Entry 7N4K (X-ray diffraction, 1.85 A resolution); this record covers chains A and E of the 5 polymer chains in the assembly.

[Chain A]
Name: H-2 class I histocompatibility antigen, D-B alpha chain
Source organism: Mus musculus
UniProtKB: P01899 (HA11_MOUSE); residues 1-277 here correspond to UniProt positions 25-301 (UniProt number = residue number + 24)
Amino-acid sequence (277 residues; each row starts with the number of its first residue):
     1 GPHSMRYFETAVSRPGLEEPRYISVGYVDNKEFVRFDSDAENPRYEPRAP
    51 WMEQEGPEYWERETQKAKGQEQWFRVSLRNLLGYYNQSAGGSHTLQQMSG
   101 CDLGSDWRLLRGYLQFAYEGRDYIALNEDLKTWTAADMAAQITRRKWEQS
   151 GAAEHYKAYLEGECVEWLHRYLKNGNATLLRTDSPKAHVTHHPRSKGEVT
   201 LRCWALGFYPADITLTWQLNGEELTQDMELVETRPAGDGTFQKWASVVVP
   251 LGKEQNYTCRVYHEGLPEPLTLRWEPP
Unresolved in the structure: 177-180
Cystine bridges: Cys-101/Cys-164, Cys-203/Cys-259

[Chain E]
Name: Fusion protein of T cell receptor beta, variable 29 and Human nkt tcr beta chain
Source organism: Mus musculus
UniProtKB: chimeric construct of A0A0G2LB96, K7N5M4: residues 1-107 from A0A0G2LB96 (A0A0G2LB96_MOUSE) positions 20-113 (offset varies); residues 111-253 from K7N5M4 positions 107-249 (UniProt number = residue number - 4)
Amino-acid sequence (240 residues; each row starts with the number of its first residue; note: 13 numbers in that range are skipped by the numbering (no residue carries them; nothing is unmodelled there)):
     1 DMKVTQMPRYLIKRMGENVLLECGQDMSHET
    39 MYWYRQDPGLGLQLIYISYDVDS
    66 NSEGDIP
    74 KGYRVSRK
    83 KREHFSLILDSAKTNQTSVYFCASSFGREQYFGPGTRLTVLEDLKNVFPP
   133 EVAVFEPSEAEISHTQKATLVCLATGFYPDHVELSWWVNGKEVHSGVCTD
   183 PQPLKEQPALNDSRYALSSRLRVSATFWQNPRNHFRCQVQFYGLSENDEW
   233 TQDRAKPVTQIVSAEAWGRAD
Cystine bridges: Cys-23/Cys-104, Cys-154/Cys-219
Differences from the reference sequence: linker (108-110); conflict Leu-123 (Thr119 in K7N5M4)

[How chain A and chain E interact]
Contacting residue pairs - 15 pairs, chain A then chain E:
  Gln-72(A) with Tyr-57(E)
  Arg-75(A) with Ser-61(E)
  Val-76(A) with Glu-30(E); Asp-58(E); Arg-84(E)
  Arg-79(A) with Asp-58(E); Val-59(E); Arg-84(E)
  Asn-80(A) with Glu-30(E), hydrogen bond; Arg-84(E), hydrogen bond
  Lys-146(A) with Glu-30(E), salt bridge; Phe-108(E)
  Gln-149(A) with Arg-110(E), hydrogen bond (backbone-side chain)
  Ser-150(A) with Phe-108(E); Arg-110(E)
Interface residues without a listed pair, chain E (9 interface residues in all): Gly-109

[Summary]
Chain A and chain E form an interface of 8 and 9 residues respectively, with 3 hydrogen bonds and 1 salt
bridge. Polar pairs include Lys-146(A)/Glu-30(E), Asn-80(A)/Glu-30(E) and Asn-80(A)/Arg-84(E).
Chain A is H-2 class I histocompatibility antigen, D-B alpha chain and chain E is Fusion protein of T cell
receptor beta, variable 29 and Human nkt tcr beta chain, both from Mus musculus; the structure, 6218 TCR in
complex with H2-Db PA 224, was determined by X-ray diffraction together with 7N5C, 7N5P and 7N5Q from the same
study.
